PDB entry 8YSZ | electron microscopy, 3.38 A resolution | chains A and C of the 5 polymer chains in the assembly

== Chain A ==
Molecule: Isoform Short of Insulin receptor
Organism: Homo sapiens
Reference sequence: P06213 (INSR_HUMAN), isoform P06213-2; residue numbers follow UniProt; this construct covers 1-1370
Chain sequence (1370 residues; each row starts with the number of its first residue):
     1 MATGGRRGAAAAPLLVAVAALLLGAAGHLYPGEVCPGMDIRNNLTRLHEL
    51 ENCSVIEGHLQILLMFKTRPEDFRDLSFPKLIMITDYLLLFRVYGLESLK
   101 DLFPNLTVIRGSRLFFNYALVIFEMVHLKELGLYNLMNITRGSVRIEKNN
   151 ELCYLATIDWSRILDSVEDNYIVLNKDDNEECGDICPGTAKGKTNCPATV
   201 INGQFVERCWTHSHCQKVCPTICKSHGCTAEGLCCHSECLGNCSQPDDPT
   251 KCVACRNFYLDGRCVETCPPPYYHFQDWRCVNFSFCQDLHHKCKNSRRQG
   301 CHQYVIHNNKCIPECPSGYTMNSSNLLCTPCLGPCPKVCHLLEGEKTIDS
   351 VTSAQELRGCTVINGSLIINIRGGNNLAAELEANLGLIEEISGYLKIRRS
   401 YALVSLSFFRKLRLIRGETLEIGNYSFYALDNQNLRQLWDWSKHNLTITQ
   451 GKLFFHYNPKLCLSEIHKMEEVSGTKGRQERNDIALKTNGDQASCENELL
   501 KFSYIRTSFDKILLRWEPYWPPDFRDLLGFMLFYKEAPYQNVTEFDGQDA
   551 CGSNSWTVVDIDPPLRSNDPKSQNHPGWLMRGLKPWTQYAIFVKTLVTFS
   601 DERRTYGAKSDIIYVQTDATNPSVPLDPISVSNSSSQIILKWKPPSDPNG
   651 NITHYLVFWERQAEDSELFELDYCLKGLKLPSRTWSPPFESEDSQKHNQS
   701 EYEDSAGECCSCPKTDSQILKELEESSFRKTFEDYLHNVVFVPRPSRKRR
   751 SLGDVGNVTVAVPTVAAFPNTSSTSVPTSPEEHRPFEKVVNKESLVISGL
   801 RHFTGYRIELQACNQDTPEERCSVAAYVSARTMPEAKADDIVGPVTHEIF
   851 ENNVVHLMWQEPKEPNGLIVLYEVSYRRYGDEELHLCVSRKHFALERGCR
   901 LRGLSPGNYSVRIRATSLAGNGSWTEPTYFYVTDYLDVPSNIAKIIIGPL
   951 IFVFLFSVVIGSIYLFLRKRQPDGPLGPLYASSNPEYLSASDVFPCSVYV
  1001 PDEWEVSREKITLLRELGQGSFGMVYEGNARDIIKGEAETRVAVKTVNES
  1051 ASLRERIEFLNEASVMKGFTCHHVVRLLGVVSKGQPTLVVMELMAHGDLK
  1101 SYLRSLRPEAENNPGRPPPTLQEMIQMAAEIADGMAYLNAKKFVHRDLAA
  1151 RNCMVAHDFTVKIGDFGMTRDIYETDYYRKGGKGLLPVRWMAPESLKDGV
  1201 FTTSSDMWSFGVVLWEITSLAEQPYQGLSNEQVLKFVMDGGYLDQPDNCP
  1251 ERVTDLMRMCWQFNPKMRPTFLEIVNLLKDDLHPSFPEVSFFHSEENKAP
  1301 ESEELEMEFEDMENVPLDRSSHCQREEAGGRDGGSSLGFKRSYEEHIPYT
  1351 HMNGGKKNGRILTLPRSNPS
Unresolved in the structure: 1-26, 224, 271, 316, 361, 488, 685-783, 816-817, 823-824, 878-880, 935-1370
UniProt features mapped onto this chain:
  - region: Glu733 to Phe741 (Insulin-binding), Tyr999 (Important for interaction with IRS1, SHC1 and STAT5B)
  - site: Phe66 (Insulin-binding)
  - modified residue: Ser400 (Phosphoserine), Tyr401 (Phosphotyrosine), Ser407 (Phosphoserine), Tyr999 (Phosphotyrosine)
  - glycosylation (N-linked (GlcNAc...) asparagine): Asn43, Asn52, Asn105, Asn138, Asn242, Asn282, Asn322, Asn364, Asn424, Asn445, Asn541, Asn633, Asn651, Asn698
  - natural variant: Asn42 (N42K: In RMS), Val55 (V55A: In LEPRCH), Ile56 (I56T: In LEPRCH), Gly58 (G58R: In LEPRCH), Asp86 (D86G: In IRAN type A), Leu89 (L89P: In IRAN type A), Arg113 (R113P: In LEPRCH), Ala119 (A119V: In LEPRCH), Leu120 (L120Q: In LEPRCH), Ile146 (I146M: In LEPRCH), Val167 (V167L: In IRAN type A), Pro220 (P220L: In Ins resistance), 23 further natural variant entries in UniProt
  - mutagenesis: Cys462 (C462A: Does not affect S-nitrosylation), Tyr999 (Y999E: Abolishes interaction with IRS1 and SHC1; Y999F: Has no effect on insulin-stimulated autophosphorylation, but inhibits the biological activity of the receptor ...)
Disulfides: Cys35-Cys53, Cys153-Cys182, Cys186-Cys209, Cys196-Cys215, Cys219-Cys228, Cys235-Cys243, Cys239-Cys252, Cys255-Cys264, Cys268-Cys280, Cys286-Cys311, Cys293-Cys301, Cys315-Cys328, Cys331-Cys335, Cys339-Cys360, Cys462-Cys495, Cys674-Cys887, Cys813-Cys822

== Chain C ==
Molecule: Insulin-like growth factor II
Organism: Homo sapiens
Reference sequence: P01344 (IGF2_HUMAN); residues -23 to 156 here correspond to UniProt positions 1-180 (UniProt number = residue number + 24)
Chain sequence (180 residues; row label = number of the first residue in the row; numbers below 1 keep their minus sign (Met-23 is residue -23)):
   -23 MGIPMGKSMLVLLTFLAFASCCIAAYRPSETLCGGELVDTLQFVCGDRGF
    27 YFSRPASRVSRRSRGIVEECCFRSCDLALLETYCATPAKSERDVSTPPTV
    77 LPDNFPRYPVGKFFQYDTWKQSTQRLRRGLPALLRARRGHVLAKELEAFR
   127 EAKRHRPLIALPTQDPAHGGAPPEMASNRK
Unresolved in the structure: -23 to 4, 32-39, 63-156
UniProt features mapped onto this chain:
  - region: Ala1 to Phe28 (B), Ser29 to Arg40 (C), Gly41 to Ala61 (A), Thr62 to Glu67 (D)
  - site (Important for interaction with integrin): Arg24, Arg34, Arg37, Arg38
  - glycosylation (O-linked (GalNAc...) threonine): Thr72, Thr75, Thr139
Disulfides: Cys9-Cys47, Cys21-Cys60, Cys46-Cys51

== Interface between chain A and chain C ==
Residue-residue contacts (13; chain A residue first):
  Gly37(A) with Arg30(C), hydrogen bond (backbone-side chain)
  Asp39(A) with Phe28(C)
  Arg41(A) with Phe26(C); Phe28(C)
  Asn42(A) with Gly25(C); Phe26(C), hydrogen bond (side chain-backbone)
  Phe66(A) with Val14(C), hydrophobic; Gln18(C); Phe26(C), hydrophobic
  Lys67(A) with Asp23(C), salt bridge
  Arg92(A) with Val14(C); Asp15(C), salt bridge
  Gln299(A) with Pro31(C)
Also at the interface, not in a pair above, chain A (12 interface residues in all): Leu64, Phe91, Gly300, Glu343
Also at the interface, not in a pair above, chain C (10 interface residues in all): Arg40

== In short ==
The interface between chain A and chain C involves 12 residues on one side and 10 on the other; the contacts
include 2 hydrogen bonds and 2 salt bridges. Polar contacts include Lys67(A)-Asp23(C), Arg92(A)-Asp15(C) and
Gly37(A)-Arg30(C).
Chain A is Isoform Short of Insulin receptor and chain C is Insulin-like growth factor II, both from Homo
sapiens; the structure, Cryo-EM structure of the complex IR with three IGF-II, was determined by electron
microscopy.
